8QS3 - chains A and K of the 4 polymer chains in the assembly; structure by X-ray diffraction, 1.60 A resolution.

Chain A:
Protein: 14-3-3 protein sigma
Organism: Homo sapiens
UniProtKB: P31947 (1433S_HUMAN); numbering as in UniProt (aligned over 1-231)
Sequence (235 residues; numbered -3 to 231; the number before each row is that of its first residue; numbers below 1 keep their minus sign (Ala-3 is residue -3)):
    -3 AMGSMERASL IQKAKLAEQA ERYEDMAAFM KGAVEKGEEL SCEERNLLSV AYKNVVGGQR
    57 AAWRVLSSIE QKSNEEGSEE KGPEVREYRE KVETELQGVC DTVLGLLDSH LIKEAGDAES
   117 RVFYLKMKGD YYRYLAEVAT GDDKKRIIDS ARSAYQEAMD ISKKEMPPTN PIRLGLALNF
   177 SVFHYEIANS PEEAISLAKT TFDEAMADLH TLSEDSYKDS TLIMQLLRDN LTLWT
Unresolved in the structure: -3, 71-77
Construct notes: expression tag (-3 to 0)
Ion coordination: Mg2+ near Glu89 (its only coordinating residue here)
Small-molecule neighbours: WQI (2-chloranyl-N-[[1-(4-iodophenyl)sulfonylpiperidin-4-yl]methyl]ethanamide): Cys38, Arg41, Asn42, Ser45, Glu115, Phe119, Lys122, Pro167, Ile168, Gly171, Asp215, Leu218, Ile219
Swiss-Prot annotation at these positions:
  - site (Interaction with phosphoserine on interacting protein): Arg56, Arg129
  - modified residue (Phosphoserine): Ser5, Ser74

Chain K:
Protein: C-RAF peptide pS259
Sequence (10 residues; each row starts with the number of its first residue):
   255 QRSTSTPNVH
Modified positions: Ser259 (phosphoserine; SEP)
Small-molecule neighbours: WQI (2-chloranyl-N-[[1-(4-iodophenyl)sulfonylpiperidin-4-yl]methyl]ethanamide): Thr260, Pro261, Val263, His264

Interface between chain A and chain K:
Residue-residue contacts - 30 pairs, chain A then chain K:
  Glu14(A) - His264(K)  salt bridge
  Ser45(A) - Asn262(K)
  Val46(A) - Asn262(K)  hydrogen bond (backbone-side chain)
  Lys49(A) - Ser259(K)
  Lys49(A) - Asn262(K)
  Asn50(A) - Asn262(K)
  Arg56(A) - Ser259(K)
  Arg60(A) - Arg256(K)
  Arg129(A) - Ser259(K)
  Tyr130(A) - Ser259(K)
  Gly171(A) - Thr260(K)  hydrogen bond (backbone-side chain)
  Leu174(A) - Thr258(K)
  Leu174(A) - Ser259(K)
  Leu174(A) - Thr260(K)
  Asn175(A) - Ser259(K)
  Asn175(A) - Thr260(K)  hydrogen bond (side chain-backbone)
  Val178(A) - Thr258(K)
  Tyr181(A) - Ser257(K)
  Glu182(A) - Ser257(K)  hydrogen bond
  Asp215(A) - His264(K)
  Ile219(A) - Thr260(K)
  Ile219(A) - Pro261(K)
  Leu222(A) - Thr258(K)
  Leu222(A) - Ser259(K)
  Leu222(A) - Pro261(K)
  Asn226(A) - Ser257(K)
  Asn226(A) - Thr258(K)  hydrogen bond (side chain-backbone)
  Leu229(A) - Gln255(K)
  Leu229(A) - Arg256(K)
  Trp230(A) - Ser257(K)  hydrogen bond
Interface residues without a listed pair, chain A (24 interface residues in all): Asn42, Lys122, Leu218

Overview:
The interface between chain A and chain K involves 24 residues on one side and 9 on the other, with 6 hydrogen
bonds and 1 salt bridge. Among the polar pairs are Glu14(A)-His264(K), Val46(A)-Asn262(K) and
Gly171(A)-Thr260(K).
Here chain A is 14-3-3 protein sigma (Homo sapiens) and chain K is C-RAF peptide pS259. Entry 8QS3 (Ternary
structure of 14-3-3s, C-RAF phosphopeptide (pS259) and compound 23 (1083848)) was determined by X-ray
diffraction.
